Entry 6YBU (X-ray diffraction, 2.49 A resolution); this record covers chains B and C of the 6 polymer chains in the assembly.

[Chain B]
Protein: Bacterial cellulose secretion regulator BcsQ
From: Escherichia coli
Reference sequence: A0A0B1KWQ0 (A0A0B1KWQ0_ECOLX); numbering as in UniProt (aligned over 1-250)
Sequence (250 residues; numbered 1 to 250; the number before each row is that of its first residue):
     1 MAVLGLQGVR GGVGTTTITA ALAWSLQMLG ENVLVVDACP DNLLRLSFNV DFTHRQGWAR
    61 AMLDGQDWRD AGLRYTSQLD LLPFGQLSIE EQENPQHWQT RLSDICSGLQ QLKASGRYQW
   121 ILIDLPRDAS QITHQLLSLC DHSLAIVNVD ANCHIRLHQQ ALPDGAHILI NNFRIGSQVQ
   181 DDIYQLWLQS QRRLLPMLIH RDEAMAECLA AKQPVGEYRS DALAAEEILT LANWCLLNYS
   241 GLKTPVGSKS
Not modelled in the structure: 1, 242-250
Ion coordination: Mg2+: Thr16 (together with ATP)
Ligand contacts:
  - ATP (adenosine-5'-triphosphate), molecule 1: Arg10, Asp150, Ala151, Asn152, Arg156
  - ATP, molecule 2: Gly11, Gly12, Val13, Gly14, Thr15, Thr16, Thr17, Leu43, Asn171, Asn172, Ile199, His200, Arg201, Asp202, Met205, Ala206, Leu209

[Chain C]
Protein: Bacterial cellulose secretion regulator BcsR
From: Escherichia coli
Reference sequence: J7QAC9 (J7QAC9_ECOLX); residues 1-62 here = UniProt positions 1-62
Sequence (67 residues; row label = number of the first residue in the row; numbers below 1 keep their minus sign (Gly-4 is residue -4)):
    -4 GPMGSMNNNE PDTLPDPAIG YIFQNDIVAL KQAFSLPDID YADISQREQL AAALKRWPLL
    56 AEFAQQK
Not modelled in the structure: -4 to 31, 61-62
Construct notes: expression tag (-4 to 0)

[Chain B / chain C interface]
Contacting residue pairs - 33 pairs, chain B then chain C:
  Ala151(B) with Leu54(C), hydrophobic
  His154(B) with Tyr36(C); Leu55(C); Phe58(C)
  Ile155(B) with Leu54(C), hydrophobic; Phe58(C), hydrophobic
  Leu157(B) with Pro32(C); Ile34(C)
  His158(B) with Ile34(C); Tyr36(C), hydrogen bond; Phe58(C)
  Gln160(B) with Pro32(C)
  Leu162(B) with Pro32(C), hydrophobic
  Gln178(B) with Arg51(C)
  Asp182(B) with Gln44(C); Ala48(C); Trp52(C), hydrogen bond
  Gln185(B) with Gln44(C); Leu45(C)
  Leu186(B) with Ile39(C), hydrophobic; Leu45(C); Leu55(C), hydrophobic
  Gln189(B) with Asp35(C); Ile39(C); Arg42(C); Leu45(C)
  Ser190(B) with Asp33(C); Ile34(C); Asp35(C), hydrogen bond (backbone-backbone); Tyr36(C)
  Gln191(B) with Ile34(C)
  Arg192(B) with Asp33(C), hydrogen bond (backbone-backbone); Asp35(C), salt bridge
Also at the interface, not in a pair above, chain B (18 interface residues in all): Val179, Asp181, Ile183
Also at the interface, not in a pair above, chain C (16 interface residues in all): Leu49

[Summary]
The interface between chain B and chain C involves 18 residues on one side and 16 on the other, with 4
hydrogen bonds and 1 salt bridge. Among the polar pairs are Arg192(B)-Asp35(C), His158(B)-Tyr36(C) and
Asp182(B)-Trp52(C). Chain B binds ATP.
Here chain B is Bacterial cellulose secretion regulator BcsQ and chain C is Bacterial cellulose secretion
regulator BcsR, both from Escherichia coli. Entry 6YBU (Crystal structure of a native BcsE (349-523) RQ
complex with c-di-GMP and ATP bound) was determined by X-ray diffraction, deposited together with 6YAR, 6YAY,
6YB3, 6YB5 and 6YBB.
